1KCK - chain A; structure by X-ray diffraction, 2.43 A resolution.

Chain A:
Molecule: Cyclodextrin glycosyltransferase
From: Bacillus circulans
Notes: EC 2.4.1.19
UniProt: P43379 (CDGU_BACCI); residues 1-686 here correspond to UniProt positions 28-713 (UniProt number = residue number + 27)
Chain sequence (686 residues; row label = number of the first residue in the row):
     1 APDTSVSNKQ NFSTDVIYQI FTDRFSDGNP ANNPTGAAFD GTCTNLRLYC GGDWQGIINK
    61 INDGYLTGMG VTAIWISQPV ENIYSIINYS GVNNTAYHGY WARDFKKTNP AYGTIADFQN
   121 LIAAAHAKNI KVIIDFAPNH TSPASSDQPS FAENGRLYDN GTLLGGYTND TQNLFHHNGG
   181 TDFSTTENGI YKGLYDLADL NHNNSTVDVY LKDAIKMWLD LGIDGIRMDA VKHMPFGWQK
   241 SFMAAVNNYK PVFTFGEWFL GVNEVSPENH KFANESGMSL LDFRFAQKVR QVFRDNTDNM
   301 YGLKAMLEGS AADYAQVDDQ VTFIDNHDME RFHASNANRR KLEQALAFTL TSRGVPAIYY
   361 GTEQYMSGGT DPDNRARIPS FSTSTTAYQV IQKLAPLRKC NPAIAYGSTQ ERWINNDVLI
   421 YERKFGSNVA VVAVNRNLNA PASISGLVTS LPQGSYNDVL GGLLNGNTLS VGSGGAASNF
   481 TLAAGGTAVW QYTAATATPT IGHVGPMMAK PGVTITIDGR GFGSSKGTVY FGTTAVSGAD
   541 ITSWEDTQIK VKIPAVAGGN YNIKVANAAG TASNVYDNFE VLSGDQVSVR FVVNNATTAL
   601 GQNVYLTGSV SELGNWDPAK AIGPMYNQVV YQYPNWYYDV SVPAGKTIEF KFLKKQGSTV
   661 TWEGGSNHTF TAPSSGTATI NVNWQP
Construct notes: engineered mutation Gly-193 (Asn220 in P43379)
Swiss-Prot annotation at these positions:
  - active site: Asp-229 (Nucleophile), Glu-257 (Proton donor)
  - binding site (Ca(2+)): Asp-27, Asn-29, Asn-32, Asn-33, Gly-51, Asp-53, Asn-139, Ile-190, Asp-199, His-233, Ala-315, Asp-577
  - binding site (substrate): Tyr-100, Trp-101, His-140, Ser-145 to Asp-147, Arg-227, Lys-232, His-233, His-327, Asp-371, Arg-375
  - site: Asp-328 (Transition state stabilizer)
Disulfides: Cys-43/Cys-50
Ion coordination: Ca2+ site 1: Asp-27, Asn-29, Asn-32, Asn-33, Gly-51, Asp-53; Ca2+ site 2: Asn-139, Ile-190, Asp-199, His-233
Residues lining bound ligands: ADH / alpha-D-quinovopyranose / alpha-D-glucopyranose: His-98, Tyr-100, Trp-101, His-140, Phe-183, Leu-194, Tyr-195, Leu-197, Arg-227, Asp-229, Ala-230, Lys-232, His-233, Glu-257, Phe-259, His-327, Asp-328, Asp-371, Arg-375
From the paper describing this entry:
  - mutagenesis - G179L/G180L: abolished catalytic activity on three cyclodextrins
  - mutagenesis - G179L/G180L, G179L, G180L: decreased catalytic activity on maltoheptaose EPS
  - mutagenesis - G180L (4- to 5-fold): decreased binding to EPS
  - mutagenesis - Y167F: unchanged binding to EPS
  - mutagenesis - G179L/G180L (2-fold): increased binding to maltose
  - mutagenesis - G179L/G180L: abolished catalytic activity (coupling activities)
  - catalytic residues: Asp-229 (citing earlier work)

In short:
Chain A binds ADH / alpha-D-quinovopyranose / alpha-D-glucopyranose. Asp-27, Asn-29, Asn-32, Asn-33, Gly-51
and Asp-53 form the Ca2+ site 1. Curated annotation (UniProt) lists active-site residues Asp-229 and Glu-257,
12 Ca2+-binding residues and 12 substrate-binding residues. The paper reports the catalytic residue Asp-229;
G179L/G180L, G179L and G180L reduce catalytic activity on maltoheptaose EPS.
Chain A is Cyclodextrin glycosyltransferase (Bacillus circulans); the structure, Bacillus circulans strain 251
Cyclodextrin glycosyl transferase mutant N193G, was determined by X-ray diffraction together with 1KCL from
the same study.
